Entry 6YFT (X-ray diffraction, 3.50 A resolution); this record covers chains AC and FX of the 210 polymer chains in the assembly.

[Chain AC (and FX)]
Molecule: coat protein
From: Wenzhou levi-like virus 1
Notes: chain FX of this document is another copy of the same molecule, construct and numbering; everything in this record applies to it too
Sequence (113 residues; each row starts with the number of its first residue):
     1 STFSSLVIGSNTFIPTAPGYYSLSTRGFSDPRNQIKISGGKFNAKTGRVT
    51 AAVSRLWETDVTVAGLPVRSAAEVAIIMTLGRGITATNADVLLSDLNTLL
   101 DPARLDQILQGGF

[Interface between chain AC and chain FX]
Contacting residue pairs (13; chain AC residue first):
  Ile14(AC) - Gln107(FX)
  Thr16(AC) - Gln110(FX)
  Thr16(AC) - Gly111(FX)
  Thr16(AC) - Phe113(FX)
  Ser22(AC) - Gln110(FX)  hydrogen bond
  Leu23(AC) - Gln110(FX)  hydrogen bond (backbone-side chain)
  Ser24(AC) - Gln107(FX)
  Ser24(AC) - Gln110(FX)
  Arg26(AC) - Asp106(FX)
  Arg26(AC) - Gln110(FX)  hydrogen bond (backbone-side chain)
  Gly27(AC) - Asp106(FX)
  Gly27(AC) - Gln110(FX)
  Phe28(AC) - Leu109(FX)  hydrophobic
Also at the interface, not in a pair above, chain AC (9 interface residues in all): Pro15
Also at the interface, not in a pair above, chain FX (7 interface residues in all): Gly112

[Summary]
The interface between chain AC and chain FX involves 9 residues on one side and 7 on the other, with 3
hydrogen bonds. Among the polar pairs are Ser22(AC)-Gln110(FX), Leu23(AC)-Gln110(FX) and Arg26(AC)-Gln110(FX).
Both chains are coat protein (Wenzhou levi-like virus 1). Entry 6YFT (Virus-like particle of Wenzhou levi-like
virus 1) was determined by X-ray diffraction.
